Entry 1ZN8 (X-ray diffraction, 1.76 A resolution); this record covers chains A and B.

# Chain A (and B)
Protein: Adenine phosphoribosyltransferase
Organism: Homo sapiens
Notes: EC 2.4.2.7; chain B of this document is another copy of the same molecule, construct and numbering; everything in this record applies to it too
UniProt: P07741 (APT_HUMAN); residues 2-180 here correspond to UniProt positions 1-179 (UniProt number = residue number - 1)
Amino-acid sequence (180 residues; row label = number of the first residue in the row):
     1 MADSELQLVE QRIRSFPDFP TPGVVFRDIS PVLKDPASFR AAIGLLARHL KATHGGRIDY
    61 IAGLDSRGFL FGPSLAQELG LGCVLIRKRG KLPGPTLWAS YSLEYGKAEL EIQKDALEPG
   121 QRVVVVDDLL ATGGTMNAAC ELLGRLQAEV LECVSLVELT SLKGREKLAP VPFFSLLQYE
Unresolved in the structure: 1-2 (chain B: 1)
Construct notes: cloning artifact (1)
Residues lining bound ligands: adenosine monophosphate (AMP): Val24, Val25, Phe26, Arg27, Arg67, Leu103, Asp127, Asp128, Leu129, Leu130, Ala131, Thr132, Gly133, Gly134, Thr135, Leu159

# How chain A and chain B interact
Residue-residue contacts (70):
  Arg14(A) with Gln113(B), hydrogen bond; Asp115(B), salt bridge
  Phe16(A) with Pro93(B), hydrophobic; Gly94(B)
  Phe19(A) with Gly90(B); Leu92(B); Pro93(B), hydrophobic
  Phe26(A) with Lys91(B); Pro93(B), hydrophobic
  Asp28(A) with Gln113(B), hydrogen bond
  Ser30(A) with Leu85(B); Gln113(B)
  Leu33(A) with Pro73(B), hydrophobic; Gly82(B); Cys83(B), hydrogen bond (backbone-backbone)
  Lys34(A) with Tyr60(B); Gly82(B); Cys83(B), hydrogen bond (backbone-backbone); Asp115(B), hydrogen bond (side chain-backbone); Ala116(B), hydrogen bond (side chain-backbone)
  Pro36(A) with Gln77(B), hydrogen bond (backbone-side chain); Gly80(B); Leu81(B); Gly82(B)
  Phe39(A) with Pro73(B), hydrophobic; Gln77(B)
  Arg40(A) with Gln77(B)
  Tyr60(A) with Lys34(B)
  Asp65(A) with Ser66(B)
  Ser66(A) with Asp65(B); Ser66(B); Phe69(B); Arg87(B), hydrogen bond
  Arg67(A) with Arg87(B)
  Phe69(A) with Ser66(B); Phe69(B); Leu70(B), hydrophobic
  Leu70(A) with Phe69(B), hydrophobic; Pro73(B); Leu85(B), hydrophobic
  Pro73(A) with Leu33(B), hydrophobic; Phe39(B), hydrophobic; Leu70(B)
  Ser74(A) with Ser74(B), hydrogen bond
  Gln77(A) with Pro36(B), hydrogen bond (side chain-backbone); Phe39(B); Arg40(B)
  Gly80(A) with Pro36(B)
  Leu81(A) with Pro36(B)
  Gly82(A) with Leu33(B); Lys34(B); Pro36(B)
  Cys83(A) with Leu33(B), hydrogen bond (backbone-backbone); Lys34(B), hydrogen bond (backbone-backbone)
  Leu85(A) with Ser30(B); Leu70(B), hydrophobic
  Arg87(A) with Ser66(B), hydrogen bond; Arg67(B)
  Lys91(A) with Phe26(B); Arg67(B)
  Leu92(A) with Phe19(B)
  Pro93(A) with Phe16(B), hydrophobic; Phe19(B), hydrophobic; Phe26(B), hydrophobic
  Gly94(A) with Phe16(B)
  Gln113(A) with Arg14(B), hydrogen bond; Asp28(B), hydrogen bond
  Asp115(A) with Arg14(B), salt bridge; Lys34(B)
  Ala116(A) with Lys34(B), hydrogen bond (backbone-side chain)
Interface residues without a listed pair, chain A (36 interface residues in all): Val84, Gly90, Leu117
Interface residues without a listed pair, chain B (36 interface residues in all): Val84, Leu117

# Overview
The chain A/chain B interface involves 36 residues from each chain; the contacts include 16 hydrogen bonds and
2 salt bridges. Polar pairs include Arg14(A)-Asp115(B), Arg14(A)-Gln113(B) and Asp28(A)-Gln113(B). Bound to
chain A: adenosine monophosphate.
Chain A and chain B are both Adenine phosphoribosyltransferase (Homo sapiens); the structure, Human Adenine
Phosphoribosyltransferase Complexed with AMP, in Space Group P1 at 1.76 A Resolution, was determined by X-ray
diffraction together with 1ZN7 and 1ZN9 from the same study.
